4JJX - chains B and C of the 3 polymer chains in the assembly; structure by X-ray diffraction, 2.83 A resolution.

== Chain B (and C) ==
Protein: Spermidine n1-acetyltransferase
Organism: Vibrio cholerae O1 biovar El Tor
Notes: chain C of this document is another copy of the same molecule, construct and numbering; everything in this record applies to it too
UniProt: Q9KL03 (Q9KL03_VIBCH); residue numbers follow UniProt; this construct covers 1-173
Sequence (176 residues; numbered -2 to 173; the number before each row is that of its first residue; numbers below 1 keep their minus sign (Ser-2 is residue -2)):
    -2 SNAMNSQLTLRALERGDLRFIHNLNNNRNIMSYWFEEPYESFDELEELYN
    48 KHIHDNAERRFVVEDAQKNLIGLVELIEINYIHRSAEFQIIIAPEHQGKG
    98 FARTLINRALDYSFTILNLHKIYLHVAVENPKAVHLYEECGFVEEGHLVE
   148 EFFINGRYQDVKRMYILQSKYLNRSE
Unresolved in the structure: -2 to 3, 172-173 (chain C: -2 to 1, 171-173)
Sequence notes: expression tag (-2 to 0)
Swiss-Prot annotation at these positions:
  - active site: Tyr134 (Proton donor)
  - binding site (spermine): Met28, Glu33, Glu41, His49 to Asp52, Glu84 to Gln86
  - binding site (Mg(2+)): Glu33, Glu75
  - binding site (spermidine): Glu33, Glu41
  - binding site (acetyl-CoA): Ile87 to Ile89, Gln94 to Arg100, Asn127 to Glu136
  - site: Glu84 (Could be important for selectivity toward long polyamines)
Reported in the primary citation:
  - catalytic residues: Tyr134 (citing earlier work)
  - specificity-determining residues: Glu33, Glu75, Glu84 (proposed by the authors, not directly observed)

== How chain B and chain C interact ==
Residue-residue contacts (41; chain B residue first):
  Met28(B) - Ile79(C)  hydrophobic
  Tyr30(B) - Ile79(C)
  Glu33(B) - Glu33(C)
  Asn77(B) - Tyr30(C)
  His80(B) - Glu148(C)
  His80(B) - Phe149(C)
  His80(B) - Phe150(C)  hydrogen bond (side chain-backbone)
  His80(B) - Tyr155(C)
  Arg81(B) - Tyr155(C)  hydrogen bond
  His117(B) - Glu147(C)  salt bridge
  His117(B) - Tyr155(C)
  Lys118(B) - Val146(C)  hydrogen bond (side chain-backbone)
  Lys118(B) - Glu147(C)
  Lys118(B) - Glu148(C)  salt bridge
  Glu142(B) - Gly143(C)
  Glu142(B) - His144(C)  hydrogen bond (backbone-backbone)
  Glu142(B) - Leu145(C)
  Glu142(B) - Val146(C)  hydrogen bond (side chain-backbone)
  Gly143(B) - Glu142(C)
  Gly143(B) - Gly143(C)
  His144(B) - Glu142(C)  hydrogen bond (backbone-backbone)
  Leu145(B) - Glu142(C)
  Leu145(B) - Arg160(C)
  Val146(B) - Lys118(C)  hydrogen bond (backbone-side chain)
  Val146(B) - Glu142(C)  hydrogen bond (backbone-side chain)
  Val146(B) - Tyr162(C)
  Glu147(B) - His117(C)  salt bridge
  Glu147(B) - Lys118(C)
  Glu147(B) - Leu164(C)
  Glu148(B) - His80(C)
  Glu148(B) - Lys118(C)  salt bridge
  Glu148(B) - Arg160(C)  salt bridge
  Phe149(B) - His80(C)
  Phe150(B) - His80(C)  hydrogen bond (backbone-side chain)
  Tyr155(B) - His80(C)
  Tyr155(B) - Arg81(C)  hydrogen bond
  Tyr155(B) - His117(C)
  Arg160(B) - Leu145(C)
  Arg160(B) - Glu148(C)  salt bridge
  Tyr162(B) - Val146(C)
  Leu164(B) - Glu147(C)
Interface residues without a listed pair, chain B (23 interface residues in all): Glu75, Ile79
Interface residues without a listed pair, chain C (22 interface residues in all): Glu75, Asn77

== In short ==
23 residues of chain B and 22 residues of chain C are in contact, with 10 hydrogen bonds and 6 salt bridges.
Polar pairs include His117(B)-Glu147(C), Lys118(B)-Glu148(C) and Glu148(B)-Arg160(C). The paper reports the
catalytic residue Tyr134(B); specificity determinants Glu33(B), Glu75(B) and Glu84(B).
Chain B and chain C are both Spermidine n1-acetyltransferase (Vibrio cholerae O1 biovar El Tor); the
structure, Dodecameric structure of spermidine N-acetyltransferase SpeG from Vibrio cholerae O1 biovar eltor,
was determined by X-ray diffraction, deposited together with 4R57, 4R87, 4NCZ, 4MI4 and 4MHD.
